PDB entry 7D1Z | electron microscopy, 3.15 A resolution | chains C and J of the 11 polymer chains in the assembly

Chain C:
Protein: Histone H2A type 1-B/E
Organism: Homo sapiens
UniProt: P04908 (H2A1B_HUMAN); residues 1-129 here correspond to UniProt positions 2-130 (UniProt number = residue number + 1)
Amino-acid sequence (133 residues; numbered -3 to 129; the number before each row is that of its first residue; numbers below 1 keep their minus sign (Gly-3 is residue -3)):
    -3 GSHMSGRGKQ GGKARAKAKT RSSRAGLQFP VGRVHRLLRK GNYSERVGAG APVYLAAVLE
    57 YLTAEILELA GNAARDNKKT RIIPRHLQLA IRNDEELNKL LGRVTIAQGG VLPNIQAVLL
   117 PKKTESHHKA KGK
Disordered / not traced: -3 to 11, 119-129
Sequence notes: expression tag (-3 to 0)
Curated features (UniProtKB/Swiss-Prot):
  - modified residue: Ser1 (N-acetylserine), Arg3 (Citrulline), Lys5 (N6-(2-hydroxyisobutyryl)lysine), Lys9 (N6-(2-hydroxyisobutyryl)lysine), Lys13 (N6-(beta-hydroxybutyryl)lysine), Lys36 (N6-(2-hydroxyisobutyryl)lysine), Lys74 (N6-(2-hydroxyisobutyryl)lysine), Lys75 (N6-(2-hydroxyisobutyryl)lysine), Lys95 (N6-(2-hydroxyisobutyryl)lysine), Gln104 (N5-methylglutamine), Lys118 (N6-(2-hydroxyisobutyryl)lysine), Lys119 (N6-crotonyllysine), Thr120 (Phosphothreonine), Lys125 (N6-crotonyllysine)
  - cross-link (Glycyl lysine isopeptide (Lys-Gly)): Lys13 (interchain with G-Cter in ubiquitin), Lys15 (interchain with G-Cter in ubiquitin), Lys119 (interchain with G-Cter in ubiquitin)

Chain J:
Molecule: 145-nt DNA strand
Sequence (145 nucleotides; each row starts with the number of its first residue; numbers below 1 keep their minus sign (DA-72 is residue -72)):
   -72 ATCGATGTAT ATATCTGACA CGTGCCTGGA GACTAGGGAG TAATCCCCTT GGCGGTTAAA
   -12 ACGCGGGGGA CAGCGCGTAC GTGCGTTTAA GCGGTGCTAG AGCTGTCTAC GACCAATTGA
    48 GCGGCCTCGG CACCGGGATT CTGAT

Interface between chain C and chain J:
Pairs across the interface (15; chain C residue first):
  Thr16(C) - DA47(J)  sugar contact
  Arg29(C) - DC49(J)  salt bridge to the phosphate
  Arg35(C) - DA39(J)  salt bridge to the phosphate
  Arg42(C) - DG38(J)  hydrogen bond to the sugar
  Arg42(C) - DA39(J)  phosphate contact
  Val43(C) - DG38(J)  sugar contact
  Val43(C) - DA39(J)  hydrogen bond to the phosphate
  Gly44(C) - DG38(J)  phosphate contact
  Ala45(C) - DG38(J)  hydrogen bond to the phosphate
  Lys75(C) - DC58(J)  phosphate contact
  Lys75(C) - DA59(J)  phosphate contact
  Thr76(C) - DG57(J)  hydrogen bond to the phosphate
  Thr76(C) - DC58(J)  hydrogen bond to the phosphate
  Arg77(C) - DG57(J)  hydrogen bond to the sugar
  Arg77(C) - DC58(J)  hydrogen bond to the phosphate
Interface residues without a listed pair, chain C (12 interface residues in all): His31, Glu41
Interface residues without a listed pair, chain J (8 interface residues in all): DG48

Summary:
12 residues of chain C and 8 residues of chain J are in contact, with 7 hydrogen bonds and 2 salt bridges.
Polar pairs include Arg42(C)-DG38(J), Arg77(C)-DG57(J) and Val43(C)-DA39(J).
Chain C is Histone H2A type 1-B/E (Homo sapiens) and chain J is a 145-nt DNA strand; the structure, Cryo-EM
structure of SET8-nucleosome complex, was determined by electron microscopy (same publication as 7D20).
